PDB entry 2QT0 | X-ray diffraction, 1.92 A resolution | chain A

Chain A:
Name: Nicotinamide riboside kinase 1
Organism: Homo sapiens
Notes: EC 2.7.1.-
UniProtKB: Q9NWW6 (NRK1_HUMAN); numbering as in UniProt (aligned over 2-189)
Amino-acid sequence (207 residues; row label = number of the first residue in the row; numbers below 1 keep their minus sign (Mse-17 is residue -17)):
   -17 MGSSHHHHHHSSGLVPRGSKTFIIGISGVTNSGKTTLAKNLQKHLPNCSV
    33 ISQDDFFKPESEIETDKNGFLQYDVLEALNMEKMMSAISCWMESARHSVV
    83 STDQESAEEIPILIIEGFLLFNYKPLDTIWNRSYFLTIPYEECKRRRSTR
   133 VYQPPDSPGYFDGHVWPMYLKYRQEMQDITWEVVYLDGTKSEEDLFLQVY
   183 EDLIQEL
Not modelled in the structure: -17 to -2, 82-91, 188-189
Construct notes: expression tag (-17 to 1)
Modified / non-standard residues: Mse-17 (selenomethionine); Mse63, Mse66, Mse67, Mse74, Mse150, Mse158 (selenomethionine; parent Met)
Swiss-Prot annotation at these positions:
  - active site: Asp36 (Proton acceptor)
  - binding site (ATP): Gly10 to Thr18, Arg128, Arg132 to Tyr134, Lys172 to Glu174
  - binding site (Mg(2+)): Thr17, Asp36
  - binding site (substrate): Asp36 to Phe39, Tyr55, Asp56, Arg129, Tyr134, Gln135
  - mutagenesis: Lys16 (K16A: Loss of activity), Asp36 (D36A: Loss of activity), Asp56 (D56A: Loss of activity), Glu98 (E98A: Loss of activity), Asp138 (D138A: Almost no effect)
Ion coordination: Mg2+: Thr17, Asp36 (together with AMP-PNP)
Ligand contacts:
  - AMP-PNP (ANP; phosphoaminophosphonic acid-adenylate ester): Val11, Thr12, Asn13, Ser14, Gly15, Lys16, Thr17, Thr18, Asp36, Glu98, Arg128, Thr131, Arg132, Tyr134, Gly170, Lys172, Ser173, Glu174, Leu177
  - Nicotinamide riboside (NNR): Thr12, Asp36, Phe39, Tyr55, Asp56, Phe100, Arg129, Tyr134, Gln135, Pro136, Tyr142, Val147
From the paper describing this entry:
  - binding site for AMP-PNP: Thr12, Lys16, Arg132, Tyr134
  - Mg2+ coordination: Asp36
  - conformationally variable residues (side-chain flip): Asp36
  - specificity-determining residues: Glu174 (proposed by the authors, not directly observed)
  - catalytic residues: Asp36 (proposed by the authors, not directly observed)
  - catalytic residues: Glu98
  - mutagenesis - D36A, E98A: abolished growth
  - mutagenesis - E98A: abolished catalytic activity on NR
  - mutagenesis - E98A: unchanged expression

In short:
Ligands of chain A: AMP-PNP and Nicotinamide riboside. Thr17 and Asp36 form the Mg2+ site. UniProt lists
active-site residue Asp36, 16 ATP-binding residues, Mg2+-binding residues Thr17 and Asp36 and 9
substrate-binding residues. The paper reports catalytic residues Asp36 and Glu98; D36A and E98A abolish
growth.
Chain A is Nicotinamide riboside kinase 1 (Homo sapiens); the structure, Human nicotinamide riboside kinase 1
in complex with nicotinamide riboside and an ATP analogue, was determined by X-ray diffraction together with
2QSY, 2QSZ, 2QT1 and 2P0E from the same study.
